2E7L - chains D and E of the 4 polymer chains in the assembly; structure by X-ray diffraction, 2.50 A resolution.

== Chain D ==
Molecule: Beta-chain
From: Mus musculus
UniProt: A2NTY6 (A2NTY6_MOUSE); aligned to UniProt positions 30-139 over residues 1-117 (the alignment contains insertions or deletions, so no single offset holds)
Sequence (121 residues; each row starts with the number of its first residue; note: 7 numbers in that range are skipped by the numbering (no residue carries them; nothing is unmodelled there)):
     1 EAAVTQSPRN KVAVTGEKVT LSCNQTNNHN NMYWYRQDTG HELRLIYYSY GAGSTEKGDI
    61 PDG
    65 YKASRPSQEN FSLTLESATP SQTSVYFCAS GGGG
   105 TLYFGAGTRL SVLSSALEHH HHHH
Unresolved in the structure: 120-128
Construct notes: engineered mutation Glu17 (Gly46 in A2NTY6), Glu42 (Gly71 in A2NTY6), Tyr47 (His76 in A2NTY6), Thr78 (Ile106 in A2NTY6), Ser81 (Leu109 in A2NTY6), Gly97 (Asp131 in A2NTY6), Leu106 (Gln133 in A2NTY6), Ala110 (Pro137 in A2NTY6), Ser115 (Leu142 in A2NTY6)
Disulfide bonds: Cys23-Cys92

== Chain E ==
Molecule: H-2 class I histocompatibility antigen, L-D alpha chain
From: Mus musculus
Notes: fragment: alpha 1, 2 domains
UniProt: P01897 (HA1L_MOUSE); residues 1-181 here correspond to UniProt positions 25-205 (UniProt number = residue number + 24)
Sequence (181 residues; row label = number of the first residue in the row):
     1 GPHSMRYFET AVSRRGLGEP RYISVGYVDD KEFVRFDSDA ENPRYEPQVP WMEQEGPEYW
    61 ERITQVAKGQ EQWFRVNLRT LLGYYNQSAG GTHTLQRMYG CDVGSDGRLL RGYEQFAYDG
   121 CDYIALNEDL RTWTAADMAA QITRRKWEQA GAAEYYRAYL EGECVEWLHR YLKNGNATLL
   181 R
Unresolved in the structure: 176-181
Construct notes: engineered mutation Arg15 (Pro39 in P01897), Asp30 (Asn54 in P01897), Val49 (Ala73 in P01897), Val66 (Ile90 in P01897), Arg97 (Trp121 in P01897), Arg131 (Lys155 in P01897)
Disulfide bonds: Cys101-Cys164
Swiss-Prot annotation at these positions:
  - glycosylation (N-linked (GlcNAc...) asparagine): Asn86, Asn176

== Chain D / chain E interface ==
Pairs across the interface (7; chain D residue first):
  Asn30(D) - Val76(E)
  Asn30(D) - Asn77(E)
  Tyr50(D) - Gln72(E)
  Tyr50(D) - Val76(E)
  Gly51(D) - Val76(E)
  Ala52(D) - Arg79(E)  hydrogen bond (backbone-side chain)
  Ser54(D) - Gln72(E)
Interface residues without a listed pair, chain D (7 interface residues in all): Asn28, Glu56
Interface residues without a listed pair, chain E (7 interface residues in all): Gly69, Thr80, Lys146

== Summary ==
Chain D and chain E each contribute 7 residues to their interface, with 1 hydrogen bond. The hydrogen-bonded
pair is Ala52(D)-Arg79(E).
Chain D is Beta-chain and chain E is H-2 class I histocompatibility antigen, L-D alpha chain, both from Mus
musculus; the structure, Structure of a high-affinity mutant of the 2C TCR in complex with Ld/QL9, was
determined by X-ray diffraction, deposited together with 2OI9.
